3REL - chains D and J of the 10 polymer chains in the assembly; structure by X-ray diffraction, 2.70 A resolution.

[Chain D]
Molecule: Histone H2B 1.1
From: Xenopus laevis
UniProt: P02281 (H2B11_XENLA); residues 1-122 here correspond to UniProt positions 5-126 (UniProt number = residue number + 4)
Amino-acid sequence (122 residues; row label = number of the first residue in the row):
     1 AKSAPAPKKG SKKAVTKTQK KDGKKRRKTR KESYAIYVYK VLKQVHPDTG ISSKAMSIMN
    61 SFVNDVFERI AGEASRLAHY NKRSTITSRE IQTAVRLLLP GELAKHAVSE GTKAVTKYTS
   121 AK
Not modelled in the structure: 1-23
Construct notes: variant Thr29 (Ser33 in P02281)
Bound ions: Mn2+ near Val45 (its only coordinating residue here)
Swiss-Prot annotation at these positions:
  - modified residue: Lys2 (N6-acetyllysine), Lys9 (N6-acetyllysine), Ser11 (Phosphoserine), Lys12 (N6-acetyllysine), Lys17 (N6-acetyllysine)
  - glycosylation: Ser109 (O-linked (GlcNAc) serine)
  - cross-link: Lys117 (Glycyl lysine isopeptide (Lys-Gly) (interchain with G-Cter in ubiquitin))

[Chain J]
Molecule: 146-nt DNA strand
Sequence (146 nucleotides; row label = number of the first residue in the row; numbers below 1 keep their minus sign (DA-73 is residue -73)):
   -73 ATCTCCAAAT ATCCCTTGCG GATCGTAGAA AAAGTGTGTC AAACTGCGCT ATCAAAGGGA
   -13 AACTTCAACT GAATTCAGTT GAAGTTTCCC TTTGATAGCG CAGTTTGACA CACTTTTTCT
    47 ACGATCCGCA AGGGATATTT GGAGAT
Bound ions: platinum (II) ion site 1 near DG-46 (its only coordinating residue here); platinum (II) ion site 2 near DG-36 (its only coordinating residue here); platinum (II) ion site 3 near DG-16 (its only coordinating residue here); platinum (II) ion site 4 near DG-15 (its only coordinating residue here); platinum (II) ion site 5 near DG-3 (its only coordinating residue here); platinum (II) ion site 6 near DG7 (its only coordinating residue here); platinum (II) ion site 7 near DC25 (its only coordinating residue here); platinum (II) ion site 8 near DG58 (its only coordinating residue here); platinum (II) ion site 9 near DG60 (its only coordinating residue here); platinum (II) ion site 10 near DG67 (its only coordinating residue here); platinum (II) ion site 11 near DG68 (its only coordinating residue here); platinum (II) ion site 12 near DG70 (its only coordinating residue here)

[Interface between chain D and chain J]
Pairs across the interface - 13 pairs, chain D then chain J:
  Arg26(D) with DT-29(J), hydrogen bond to the base; DG-28(J), hydrogen bond to the sugar
  Lys28(D) with DT51(J), phosphate contact
  Thr29(D) with DA50(J), sugar contact
  Arg30(D) with DG49(J), phosphate contact; DA50(J), phosphate contact
  Lys31(D) with DG49(J), sugar contact; DA50(J), hydrogen bond to the phosphate
  Ser33(D) with DG49(J), phosphate contact
  Ile36(D) with DC48(J), sugar contact; DG49(J), phosphate contact
  Tyr37(D) with DC48(J), hydrogen bond to the phosphate
  Lys40(D) with DC48(J), salt bridge to the phosphate
Interface residues without a listed pair, chain D (10 interface residues in all): Glu32

[Overview]
Chain D and chain J form an interface of 10 and 6 residues respectively, with 4 hydrogen bonds and 1 salt
bridge. Polar pairs include Arg26(D)-DT-29(J), Arg26(D)-DG-28(J) and Lys31(D)-DA50(J).
Here chain D is Histone H2B 1.1 (Xenopus laevis) and chain J is a 146-nt DNA strand. Entry 3REL (2.7 Angstrom
Crystal Structure of the Nucleosome Core Particle Assembled with a 146 bp Alpha-Satellite DNA ...) was
determined by X-ray diffraction together with 3REH, 3REI, 3REJ and 3REK from the same study.
